2CHA - chains C and G of the 6 polymer chains in the assembly; structure by X-ray diffraction, 2.00 A resolution.

== Chain C (and G) ==
Molecule: Alpha-chymotrypsin A
From: Bos taurus
Notes: EC 3.4.21.1; chain G of this document is another copy of the same molecule, construct and numbering; everything in this record applies to it too
UniProtKB: P00766 (CTRA_BOVIN); numbering as in UniProt (aligned over 149-245)
Chain sequence (97 residues; row label = number of the first residue in the row):
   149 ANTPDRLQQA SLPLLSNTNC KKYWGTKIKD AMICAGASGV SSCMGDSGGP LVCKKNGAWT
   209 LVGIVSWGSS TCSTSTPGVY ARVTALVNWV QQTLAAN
Disulfides: Cys-168/Cys-182, Cys-191/Cys-220
Residues lining bound ligands: para-toluene sulfonate (TSU): Ser-190, Cys-191, Met-192, Gly-193, Asp-194, Ser-195, Val-213, Ser-214, Trp-215, Gly-216, Ser-217, Cys-220
Curated features (UniProtKB/Swiss-Prot):
  - active site: Ser-195 (Charge relay system)

== Interface between chain C and chain G ==
Contacting residue pairs - 7 pairs, chain C then chain G:
  Met-192(C) / Met-192(G)  hydrophobic
  Trp-215(C) / Ser-218(G)
  Gly-216(C) / Ser-218(G)  hydrogen bond (backbone-side chain)
  Ser-217(C) / Ser-218(G)
  Ser-218(C) / Trp-215(G)
  Ser-218(C) / Gly-216(G)  hydrogen bond (side chain-backbone)
  Ser-218(C) / Ser-217(G)
Also at the interface, not in a pair above, chain C (6 interface residues in all): Trp-172
Also at the interface, not in a pair above, chain G (6 interface residues in all): Trp-172

== Overview ==
Chain C and chain G each contribute 6 residues to their interface, with 2 hydrogen bonds. The hydrogen-bonded
pair is Gly-216(C)/Ser-218(G). Bound to chain C: para-toluene sulfonate. UniProt lists active-site residue
Ser-195(C) on chain C.
Chain C and chain G are both Alpha-chymotrypsin A (Bos taurus); the structure, The structure of crystalline
alpha-chymotrypsin, $v.the atomic structure of tosyl-alpha-chymotrypsin at 2 angstroms resolution, was
determined by X-ray diffraction.
